Entry 5UGA (X-ray diffraction, 1.82 A resolution); this record covers chain A.

[Chain A]
Protein: Epidermal growth factor receptor
Organism: Homo sapiens
Notes: EC 2.7.10.1
UniProtKB: P00533 (EGFR_HUMAN); numbering as in UniProt (aligned over 695-1022)
Chain sequence (329 residues; each row starts with the number of its first residue):
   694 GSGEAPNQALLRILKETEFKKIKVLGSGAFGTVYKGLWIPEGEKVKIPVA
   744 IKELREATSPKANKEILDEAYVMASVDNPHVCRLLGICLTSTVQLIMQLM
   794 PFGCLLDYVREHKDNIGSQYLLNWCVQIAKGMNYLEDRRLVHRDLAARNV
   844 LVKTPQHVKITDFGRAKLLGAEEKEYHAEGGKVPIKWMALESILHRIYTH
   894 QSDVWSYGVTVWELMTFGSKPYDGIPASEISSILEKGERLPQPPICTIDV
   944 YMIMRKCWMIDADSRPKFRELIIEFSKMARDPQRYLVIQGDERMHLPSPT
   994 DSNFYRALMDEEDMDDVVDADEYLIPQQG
Not modelled in the structure: 694-702, 986-1022
Sequence notes: expression tag (694); engineered mutation Met-790 (Thr in P00533), Arg-858 (Leu in P00533), Arg-948 (Val in P00533)
UniProt features mapped onto this chain:
  - active site: Asp-837 (Proton acceptor)
  - binding site (ATP): Leu-718 to Val-726, Lys-745, Asp-855
  - site: Tyr-1016 (Important for interaction with PIK3C2B)
  - modified residue: Ser-695 (Phosphoserine), Lys-745 (N6-(2-hydroxyisobutyryl)lysine), Tyr-869 (Phosphotyrosine), Ser-991 (Phosphoserine), Ser-995 (Phosphoserine), Tyr-998 (Phosphotyrosine), Tyr-1016 (Phosphotyrosine)
  - cross-link (Glycyl lysine isopeptide (Lys-Gly)): Lys-716 (interchain with G-Cter in ubiquitin), Lys-737 (interchain with G-Cter in ubiquitin), Lys-754 (interchain with G-Cter in ubiquitin), Lys-757 (interchain with G-Cter in ubiquitin), Lys-867 (interchain with G-Cter in ubiquitin), Lys-929 (interchain with G-Cter in ubiquitin), Lys-960 (interchain with G-Cter in ubiquitin), Lys-970 (interchain with G-Cter in ubiquitin)
Residues lining bound ligands: 8BM (4-(4-{[2-{[(3S)-1-acetylpyrrolidin-3-yl]amino}-9-(propan-2-yl)-9H-purin-6-yl]amino}phenyl)-1-methylpiperazin-1-ium): Leu-718, Gly-719, Ser-720, Phe-723, Val-726, Ala-743, Lys-745, Cys-775, Met-790, Gln-791, Leu-792, Met-793, Pro-794, Phe-795, Gly-796, Cys-797, Arg-841, Asn-842, Leu-844, Thr-854, Phe-856

[Summary]
Bound to chain A: compound 8BM. From UniProt: active-site residue Asp-837 and 11 ATP-binding residues.
Chain A is Epidermal growth factor receptor (Homo sapiens); the structure, Crystal structure of the EGFR
kinase domain (L858R, T790M, V948R) in complex with
4-(4-{[2-{[(3S)-1-acetylpyrrolidin-3-yl]amino}-9-(propan-2-yl)-9H-purin-6-yl]amino}phenyl)-1-methylpiperazin-1-ium,
was determined by X-ray diffraction (same publication as 5UG8, 5UG9, 5UGB and 5UGC).
